PDB entry 5CO3 | X-ray diffraction, 1.65 A resolution | chain A

[Chain A]
Protein: FrnE protein
Source organism: Deinococcus radiodurans (strain ATCC 13939 / DSM 20539 / JCM 16871 / LMG 4051 / NBRC 15346 / NCIMB 9279 / R1 / VKM B-1422)
UniProt: Q9RWK7 (Q9RWK7_DEIRA); residues 1-252 here = UniProt positions 1-252
Sequence (260 residues; each row starts with the number of its first residue):
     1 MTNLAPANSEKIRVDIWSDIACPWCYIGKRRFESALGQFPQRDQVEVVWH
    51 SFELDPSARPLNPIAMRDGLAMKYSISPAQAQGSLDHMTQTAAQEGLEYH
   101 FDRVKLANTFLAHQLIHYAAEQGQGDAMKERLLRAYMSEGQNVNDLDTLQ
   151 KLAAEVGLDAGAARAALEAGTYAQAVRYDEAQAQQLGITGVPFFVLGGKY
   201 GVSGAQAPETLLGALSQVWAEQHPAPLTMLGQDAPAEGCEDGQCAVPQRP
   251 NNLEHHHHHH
Disordered / not traced: 1-9, 232-240, 248-260
Construct notes: expression tag (253-260)
Disulfides: Cys22-Cys244

[In short]
Chain A is FrnE protein (Deinococcus radiodurans (strain ATCC 13939 / DSM 20539 / JCM 16871 / LMG 4051 / NBRC
15346 / NCIMB 9279 / R1 / VKM B-1422)); the structure, Crystal structure of a novel disulfide oxidoreductase
from Deinococcus radiodurans crystallized in presence of DTT, was determined by X-ray diffraction, deposited
together with 5E59, 5CNW and 5COH.
